6F7P - chains A and C; structure by X-ray diffraction, 3.70 A resolution.

# Chain A
Molecule: Serrate RNA effector molecule homolog
Organism: Homo sapiens
Reference sequence: Q9BXP5 (SRRT_HUMAN), isoform Q9BXP5-4; residues 147-270 here = UniProt positions 147-270
Sequence (124 residues; row label = number of the first residue in the row):
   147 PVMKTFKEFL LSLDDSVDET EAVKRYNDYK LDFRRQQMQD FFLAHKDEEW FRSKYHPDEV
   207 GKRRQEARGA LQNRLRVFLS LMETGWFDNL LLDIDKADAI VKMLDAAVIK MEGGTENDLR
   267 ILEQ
Not modelled in the structure: 147-148, 270
Swiss-Prot annotation at these positions:
  - cross-link: Lys150 (Glycyl lysine isopeptide (Lys-Gly) (interchain with G-Cter in SUMO2))

# Chain C
Molecule: Serrate RNA effector molecule homolog
Organism: Homo sapiens
Reference sequence: Q9BXP5 (SRRT_HUMAN), isoform Q9BXP5-4; numbering as in UniProt (aligned over 408-763)
Sequence (356 residues; row label = number of the first residue in the row):
   408 GLECKPRPLH KTCSLFMRNI APNISRAEII SLCKRYPGFM RVALSEPQPE RRFFRRGWVT
   468 FDRSVNIKEI CWNLQNIRLR ECELSPGVNR DLTRRVRNIN GITQHKQIVR NDIKLAAKLI
   528 HTLDDRTQLW ASEPGTPPLP TSLPSQNPIL KNITDYLIEE VSAEEEELLG SSGGAPPEEP
   588 PKEGNPAEIN VERDEKLIKV LDKLLLYLRI VHSLDYYNTC EYPNEDEMPN RCGIIHVRGP
   648 MPPNRISHGE VLEWQKTFEE KLTPLLSVRE SLSEEEAQKM GRKDPEQEVE KFVTSNTQEL
   708 GKDKWLCPLS GKKFKGPEFV RKHIFNKHAE KIEEVKKEVA FFNNFLTDAK RPALPE
Not modelled in the structure: 408-412, 538-549, 577-598, 763
Reported in the primary citation:
  - post-translational modification sites: Thr543 (citing earlier work)
  - mutagenesis - F423A/R425A/R463A/W465A, R425G/R470G/R497A/R502A: decreased binding to ssRNA
  - mutagenesis - K719A/K722A/K734A: unchanged binding to ssRNA
  - mutagenesis - K719A/K722A/K734A: abolished binding to FARB

# Chain A / chain C interface
Residue-residue contacts - 107 pairs, chain A then chain C:
  Leu177(A) with Glu683(C); Met687(C), hydrophobic
  Arg180(A) with Met687(C)
  Arg181(A) with Lys686(C), hydrogen bond (side chain-backbone); Met687(C)
  Gln183(A) with Leu761(C)
  Met184(A) with Met687(C), hydrophobic; Phe752(C); Arg758(C)
  Phe187(A) with Phe460(C), hydrophobic; Phe752(C), hydrophobic; Pro759(C); Ala760(C), hydrophobic
  Phe188(A) with Phe748(C), hydrophobic; Phe749(C), hydrophobic
  His191(A) with Phe460(C)
  Lys192(A) with Glu745(C), salt bridge; Phe748(C)
  Glu194(A) with Pro429(C)
  Glu195(A) with Ser432(C); Arg433(C), hydrogen bond (side chain-backbone)
  Trp196(A) with Pro429(C); Pro454(C), hydrophobic; Arg462(C); Pro759(C), hydrophobic
  Phe197(A) with Phe748(C), hydrophobic; Phe752(C), hydrophobic
  Arg198(A) with Phe748(C)
  Lys200(A) with Glu453(C), salt bridge; Arg676(C)
  Tyr201(A) with Arg676(C), hydrogen bond; Phe748(C); Asn751(C), hydrogen bond (backbone-side chain); Phe752(C), hydrophobic; Asp755(C), hydrogen bond; Pro759(C)
  His202(A) with Phe748(C)
  Pro203(A) with Asn751(C)
  Asp204(A) with Lys744(C), salt bridge
  Arg214(A) with Thr534(C); Gln535(C), hydrogen bond
  Ala216(A) with Asp633(C)
  Leu217(A) with Thr534(C); Leu536(C), hydrophobic; Val618(C)
  Gln218(A) with Leu536(C)
  Arg220(A) with Ile617(C), hydrogen bond (side chain-backbone); Val618(C); Ser620(C), hydrogen bond; Glu632(C), salt bridge; Asp633(C), salt bridge; Arg638(C), hydrogen bond (side chain-backbone); Cys639(C)
  Leu221(A) with Trp537(C), hydrophobic; Tyr614(C), hydrophobic
  Phe224(A) with Lys610(C); Leu613(C); Tyr614(C); Val618(C), hydrophobic
  Met228(A) with Ile556(C), hydrophobic; Lys610(C)
  Phe233(A) with Leu613(C), hydrophobic
  Leu236(A) with Asp609(C)
  Leu237(A) with Lys606(C); Asp609(C)
  Leu238(A) with Asp609(C); Leu612(C), hydrophobic; Leu613(C), hydrophobic; Val644(C); Arg645(C), hydrogen bond (backbone-side chain)
  Asp239(A) with Arg600(C), salt bridge; Val644(C); Arg645(C), salt bridge
  Ile240(A) with Asn505(C); Val644(C); Arg645(C); Gly646(C); Pro647(C)
  Ala243(A) with Val503(C)
  Ile246(A) with Val503(C), hydrophobic; Ile642(C), hydrophobic; Val644(C), hydrophobic
  Val247(A) with Arg502(C); Val503(C), hydrophobic
  Met249(A) with Leu613(C), hydrophobic; Ile617(C), hydrophobic
  Leu250(A) with Cys639(C); Gly640(C)
  Asp251(A) with His417(C), salt bridge; Arg502(C), salt bridge
  Val254(A) with His417(C); Arg638(C)
  Ile255(A) with His417(C)
  Met257(A) with Ile617(C); Arg638(C); Cys639(C), hydrophobic
  Glu258(A) with Arg448(C), salt bridge; Arg638(C), salt bridge
  Gly260(A) with Leu416(C)
  Asn263(A) with Pro413(C)
  Asp264(A) with Arg414(C), salt bridge; Leu416(C)
  Ile267(A) with Pro413(C), hydrophobic; Arg414(C); Pro415(C), hydrophobic; His417(C)
  Leu268(A) with His417(C)
Interface residues without a listed pair, chain A (51 interface residues in all): Gln185, Arg209, Leu227
Interface residues without a listed pair, chain C (63 interface residues in all): Thr419, Asn430, Met447, Ile605, Arg616, His619, Ala747

# In short
51 residues of chain A and 63 residues of chain C are in contact, with 10 hydrogen bonds and 12 salt bridges.
Polar pairs include Lys192(A)-Glu745(C), Lys200(A)-Glu453(C) and Asp204(A)-Lys744(C). The paper reports that
F423A/R425A/R463A/W465A and R425G/R470G/R497A/R502A of chain C reduce binding to ssRNA; a modification site at
Thr543(C).
Chain A is Serrate RNA effector molecule homolog and chain C is Serrate RNA effector molecule homolog, both
from Homo sapiens; the structure, Crystal structure of Human ARS2 residues 147-270 + 408-763, was determined
by X-ray diffraction together with 6F7J, 6F7S and 6F8D from the same study.
